PDB entry 5LZJ | X-ray diffraction, 1.20 A resolution | chains B and C of the 5 polymer chains in the assembly

== Chain B (and C) ==
Name: Cholera enterotoxin subunit B
Organism: Vibrio cholerae serotype O1 (strain ATCC 39315 / El Tor Inaba N16961)
Notes: chain C of this document is another copy of the same molecule, construct and numbering; everything in this record applies to it too
UniProtKB: P01556 (CHTB_VIBCH); residues 1-103 here correspond to UniProt positions 22-124 (UniProt number = residue number + 21)
Sequence (103 residues; each row starts with the number of its first residue):
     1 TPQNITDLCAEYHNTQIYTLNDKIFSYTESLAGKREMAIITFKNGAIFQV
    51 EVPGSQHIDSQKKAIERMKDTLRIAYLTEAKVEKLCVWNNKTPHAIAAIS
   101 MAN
Disulfides: C9-C86
From the paper describing this entry:
  - binding site for Laura237: E51, Q61, N90, K91

== Chain B / chain C interface ==
Residue-residue contacts (59):
  T1(B) - R35(C)
  T1(B) - M37(C)
  T1(B) - Q49(C)
  T1(B) - T92(C)
  T1(B) - P93(C)
  P2(B) - R35(C)
  P2(B) - I39(C)
  P2(B) - P93(C)
  Q3(B) - I39(C)
  Q3(B) - I47(C)
  Q3(B) - T92(C)
  Q3(B) - P93(C)
  N4(B) - I39(C)
  L8(B) - S30(C)
  L8(B) - R35(C)
  E11(B) - R35(C)  salt bridge
  Y12(B) - A32(C)
  Y12(B) - G33(C)  hydrogen bond (side chain-backbone)
  Y12(B) - R35(C)
  I58(B) - G33(C)
  I58(B) - K34(C)
  S60(B) - E36(C)  hydrogen bond
  Q61(B) - L31(C)  hydrogen bond (side chain-backbone)
  Q61(B) - A32(C)
  Q61(B) - G33(C)  hydrogen bond (side chain-backbone)
  Q61(B) - E36(C)
  A64(B) - L31(C)  hydrophobic
  R67(B) - E29(C)
  R67(B) - E66(C)  salt bridge
  R67(B) - K69(C)
  R67(B) - D70(C)  salt bridge
  R67(B) - R73(C)  hydrogen bond (backbone-side chain)
  M68(B) - E29(C)
  M68(B) - L31(C)  hydrophobic
  D70(B) - R73(C)
  T71(B) - E29(C)  hydrogen bond
  T71(B) - R73(C)  hydrogen bond
  I74(B) - I74(C)  hydrophobic
  I74(B) - L77(C)  hydrophobic
  T78(B) - L77(C)
  A80(B) - L77(C)  hydrophobic
  W88(B) - L31(C)  hydrophobic
  I96(B) - L31(C)
  A97(B) - S30(C)
  A97(B) - L31(C)  hydrogen bond (backbone-backbone)
  A97(B) - A32(C)
  A98(B) - E29(C)
  A98(B) - S30(C)
  I99(B) - T28(C)
  I99(B) - E29(C)  hydrogen bond (backbone-backbone)
  S100(B) - Y27(C)
  S100(B) - T28(C)
  M101(B) - S26(C)
  M101(B) - Y27(C)  hydrogen bond (backbone-backbone)
  M101(B) - Y76(C)
  A102(B) - F25(C)
  A102(B) - S26(C)
  A102(B) - Y76(C)  hydrogen bond (backbone-side chain)
  N103(B) - Y76(C)  hydrogen bond (backbone-side chain)
Interface residues without a listed pair, chain B (31 interface residues in all): I5, V50, K63, I65

== In short ==
31 residues of chain B face 25 of chain C across their interface, with 12 hydrogen bonds and 3 salt bridges.
Polar contacts include E11(B)-R35(C), R67(B)-E66(C) and R67(B)-D70(C). The paper reports a binding site for
Laura237 at E51(B), Q61(B) and N90(B) among others.
Chain B and chain C are both Cholera enterotoxin subunit B (Vibrio cholerae serotype O1 (strain ATCC 39315 /
El Tor Inaba N16961)); the structure, Cholera toxin El Tor B-pentamer in complex with inhibitor Laura237, was
determined by X-ray diffraction, deposited together with 5LZG, 5LZH and 5LZI.
